6HUK - chains B and C of the 6 polymer chains in the assembly; structure by electron microscopy, 3.69 A resolution.

== Chain B ==
Molecule: Gamma-aminobutyric acid receptor subunit beta-3
Source organism: Homo sapiens
Reference sequence: P28472 (GBRB3_HUMAN), isoform P28472-2; residues -24 to 448 here correspond to UniProt positions 1-473 (UniProt number = residue number + 25)
Chain sequence (473 residues; row label = number of the first residue in the row; numbers below 1 keep their minus sign (Met-24 is residue -24)):
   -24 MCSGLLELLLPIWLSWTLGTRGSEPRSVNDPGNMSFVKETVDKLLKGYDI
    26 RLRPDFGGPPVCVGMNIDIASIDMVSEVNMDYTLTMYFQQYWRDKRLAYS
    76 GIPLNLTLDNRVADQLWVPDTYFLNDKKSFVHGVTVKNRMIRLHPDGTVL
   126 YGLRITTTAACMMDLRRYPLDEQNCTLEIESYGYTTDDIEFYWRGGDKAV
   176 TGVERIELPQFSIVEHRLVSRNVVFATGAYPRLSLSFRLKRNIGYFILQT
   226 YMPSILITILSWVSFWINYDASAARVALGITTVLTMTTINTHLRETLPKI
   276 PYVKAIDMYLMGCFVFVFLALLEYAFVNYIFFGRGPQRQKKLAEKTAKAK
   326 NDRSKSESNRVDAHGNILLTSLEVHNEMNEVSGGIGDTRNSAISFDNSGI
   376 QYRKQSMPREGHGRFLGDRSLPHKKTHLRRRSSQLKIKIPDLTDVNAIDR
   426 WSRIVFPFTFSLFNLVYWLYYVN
Unresolved in the structure: -24 to 7, 314-417, 448
Cystine bridges: Cys136-Cys150
Covalently attached groups: N-acetylglucosamine (NAG) linked to Asn80; glycan linked to Asn149
Ligand contacts: bicuculline methochloride (H0Z): Tyr97, Tyr157, Phe200, Ala201, Thr202, Tyr205, Arg207
Swiss-Prot annotation at these positions:
  - binding site (benzamidine): Asp95 to Tyr97, Glu155 to Tyr157, Phe200
  - binding site (4-aminobutanoate): Tyr97, Glu155, Tyr157, Thr202
  - binding site (histamine): Tyr97, Ser156, Tyr157, Thr202
  - glycosylation (N-linked (GlcNAc...) asparagine): Asn8, Asn80, Asn149
Reported in the primary citation:
  - binding site for bicuculline methochloride: Tyr157, Phe200, Tyr205
  - mutagenesis - K279T (20-fold): increased signaling in response to GABA (citing earlier work)

== Chain C ==
Molecule: Gamma-aminobutyric acid receptor subunit gamma-2
Source organism: Homo sapiens
Reference sequence: P18507 (GBRG2_HUMAN), isoform P18507-2; residues -38 to 436 here correspond to UniProt positions 1-475 (UniProt number = residue number + 39)
Chain sequence (495 residues; each row starts with the number of its first residue; numbers below 1 keep their minus sign (Met-38 is residue -38)):
   -38 MSSPNIWSTGSSVYSTPVFSQKMTVWILLLLSLYPGFTSQKSDDDYEDYA
    12 SNKTWVLTPKVPEGDVTVILNNLLEGYDNKLRPDIGVKPTLIHTDMYVNS
    62 IGPVNAINMEYTIDIFFAQTWYDRRLKFNSTIKVLRLNSNMVGKIWIPDT
   112 FFRNSKKADAHWITTPNRMLRIWNDGRVLYTLRLTIDAECQLQLHNFPMD
   162 EHSCPLEFSSYGYPREEIVYQWKRSSVEVGDTRSWRLYQFSFVGLRNTTE
   212 VVKTTSGDYVVMSVYFDLSRRMGYFTIQTYIPCTLIVVLSWVSFWINKDA
   262 VPARTSLGITTVLTMTTLSTIARKSLPKVSYVTAMDLFVSVCFIFVFSAL
   312 VEYGTLHYFVSNRKPSKDKDKKKKNPLLRMFSFKAPTIDIRPRSATIQMN
   362 NATHLQERDEEYGYECLDGKDCASFFCCFEDCRTGAWRHGRIHIRIAKMD
   412 SYARIFFPTAFCLFNLVYWVSYLYLGGSGGSGGSGKTETSQVAPA
Unresolved in the structure: -38 to 25, 325-405, 437-456
Sequence notes: expression tag (437-456)
Cystine bridges: Cys151-Cys165
Covalently attached groups: N-acetylglucosamine (NAG) linked to Asn208
Swiss-Prot annotation at these positions:
  - region: Arg394 to Asp411 (Interaction with GABARAP)
  - glycosylation (N-linked (GlcNAc...) asparagine): Asn13, Asn90, Asn208

== Chain B / chain C interface ==
Residue-residue contacts (103; chain B residue first):
  Asn8(B) - Ile46(C)
  Met9(B) - Leu42(C)  hydrophobic
  Met9(B) - Arg43(C)
  Met9(B) - Pro44(C)  hydrophobic
  Met9(B) - Asp45(C)
  Met9(B) - Ile46(C)
  Met9(B) - Arg86(C)
  Lys13(B) - Gly37(C)
  Lys13(B) - Asp39(C)
  Lys13(B) - Leu42(C)
  Val16(B) - Lys41(C)
  Asp17(B) - Lys41(C)  salt bridge
  Leu20(B) - Lys41(C)
  Asn41(B) - Thr216(C)
  Asp43(B) - Thr215(C)
  Asp48(B) - Lys117(C)  salt bridge
  Tyr62(B) - Phe112(C)
  Tyr62(B) - Arg114(C)
  Tyr62(B) - Tyr172(C)  hydrophobic
  Leu79(B) - Ile46(C)
  Asn80(B) - Glu178(C)
  Thr82(B) - Gly173(C)
  Thr82(B) - Tyr174(C)
  Thr82(B) - Glu178(C)
  Leu83(B) - Lys41(C)
  Leu83(B) - Leu42(C)  hydrophobic
  Leu83(B) - Tyr174(C)
  Asp84(B) - Asn40(C)
  Asp84(B) - Lys41(C)  hydrogen bond (backbone-backbone)
  Asp84(B) - Tyr174(C)
  Arg86(B) - Asn40(C)  hydrogen bond (side chain-backbone)
  Val87(B) - Lys41(C)
  His107(B) - Lys117(C)
  Val109(B) - Thr111(C)
  Val109(B) - Phe112(C)
  Val109(B) - Ala119(C)
  Val109(B) - Asp120(C)
  Val109(B) - Leu145(C)  hydrophobic
  Thr110(B) - Pro109(C)
  Thr110(B) - Thr111(C)  hydrogen bond (backbone-backbone)
  Thr110(B) - Arg129(C)
  Thr110(B) - Leu145(C)
  Val111(B) - Asp110(C)
  Asn113(B) - Phe112(C)
  Arg114(B) - Tyr172(C)
  Met115(B) - Tyr172(C)
  Met115(B) - Gly173(C)
  Arg117(B) - Gly173(C)  hydrogen bond (side chain-backbone)
  Arg117(B) - Pro175(C)
  Arg117(B) - Ser217(C)  hydrogen bond (side chain-backbone)
  Arg117(B) - Tyr220(C)  hydrogen bond
  Gly127(B) - Tyr172(C)  hydrogen bond (backbone-side chain)
  Leu128(B) - Tyr172(C)  hydrogen bond (backbone-side chain)
  Arg129(B) - Phe112(C)
  Arg129(B) - Phe113(C)  hydrogen bond (side chain-backbone)
  Arg129(B) - Arg114(C)  hydrogen bond (side chain-backbone)
  Arg129(B) - Ser116(C)  hydrogen bond (side chain-backbone)
  Arg129(B) - Tyr172(C)
  Glu182(B) - Gln152(C)
  Glu182(B) - Gln154(C)
  Pro184(B) - Met70(C)  hydrophobic
  Pro184(B) - Lys289(C)
  Pro184(B) - Val290(C)
  Gln185(B) - Lys289(C)
  Asn217(B) - Ser291(C)  hydrogen bond (backbone-side chain)
  Gly219(B) - Ser291(C)
  Tyr220(B) - Arg284(C)
  Tyr220(B) - Lys289(C)  hydrogen bond
  Tyr220(B) - Val290(C)
  Tyr220(B) - Ser291(C)
  Leu223(B) - Val293(C)  hydrophobic
  Leu223(B) - Asp297(C)
  Leu223(B) - Ser301(C)
  Gln224(B) - Arg284(C)
  Leu231(B) - Phe304(C)  hydrophobic
  Leu231(B) - Phe308(C)
  Ile232(B) - Val273(C)  hydrophobic
  Ile232(B) - Phe304(C)  hydrophobic
  Ile234(B) - Phe308(C)  hydrophobic
  Leu235(B) - Val273(C)  hydrophobic
  Leu235(B) - Phe308(C)  hydrophobic
  Leu235(B) - Leu311(C)  hydrophobic
  Leu235(B) - Val312(C)  hydrophobic
  Val238(B) - Gly315(C)
  Trp241(B) - His318(C)
  Trp241(B) - Tyr319(C)
  Ile242(B) - His318(C)
  Asn243(B) - His318(C)
  Asn243(B) - Asn323(C)
  Ala246(B) - Val262(C)  hydrophobic
  Ala248(B) - Pro263(C)
  Ala249(B) - Thr266(C)
  Leu253(B) - Thr266(C)
  Thr256(B) - Ile270(C)
  Thr257(B) - Ile270(C)
  Leu259(B) - Leu274(C)  hydrophobic
  Thr260(B) - Leu274(C)
  Thr260(B) - Thr277(C)
  Thr263(B) - Leu274(C)
  Ile264(B) - Thr277(C)
  His267(B) - Thr281(C)
  Thr271(B) - Lys289(C)
  Arg428(B) - Tyr319(C)  hydrogen bond
Interface residues without a listed pair, chain B (67 interface residues in all): Val12, Met49, Gln64, Tyr66, Leu81, Phe105, Leu125, Ile218, Ala252, Leu272
Interface residues without a listed pair, chain C (73 interface residues in all): Gly47, Val48, Asn69, Phe78, Gly104, Ile106, Trp107, Ile108, Ala121, Leu143, Gly218, Ser267, Thr271, Ser280, Pro288, Tyr292

== Summary ==
The interface between chain B and chain C involves 67 residues on one side and 73 on the other, with 14
hydrogen bonds and 2 salt bridges. Polar contacts include Asp17(B)-Lys41(C), Asp48(B)-Lys117(C) and
Arg86(B)-Asn40(C). From the paper: a binding site for bicuculline methochloride at Tyr157(B), Phe200(B) and
Tyr205(B); K279T of chain B increases signaling in response to GABA.
Chain B is Gamma-aminobutyric acid receptor subunit beta-3 and chain C is Gamma-aminobutyric acid receptor
subunit gamma-2, both from Homo sapiens; the structure, CryoEM structure of human full-length
alpha1beta3gamma2L GABA(A)R in complex with bicuculline and megabody Mb38, was determined by electron
microscopy, deposited together with 6HUG, 6HUJ, 6HUO and 6HUP.
